PDB entry 8PPR | electron microscopy, 3.00 A resolution | chains D and F of the 8 polymer chains in the assembly

[Chain D]
Molecule: Kinetochore-associated protein DSN1 homolog
Organism: Homo sapiens
UniProt: Q9H410 (DSN1_HUMAN); residue numbers follow UniProt; this construct covers 1-356
Chain sequence (356 residues; numbered 1 to 356; the number before each row is that of its first residue):
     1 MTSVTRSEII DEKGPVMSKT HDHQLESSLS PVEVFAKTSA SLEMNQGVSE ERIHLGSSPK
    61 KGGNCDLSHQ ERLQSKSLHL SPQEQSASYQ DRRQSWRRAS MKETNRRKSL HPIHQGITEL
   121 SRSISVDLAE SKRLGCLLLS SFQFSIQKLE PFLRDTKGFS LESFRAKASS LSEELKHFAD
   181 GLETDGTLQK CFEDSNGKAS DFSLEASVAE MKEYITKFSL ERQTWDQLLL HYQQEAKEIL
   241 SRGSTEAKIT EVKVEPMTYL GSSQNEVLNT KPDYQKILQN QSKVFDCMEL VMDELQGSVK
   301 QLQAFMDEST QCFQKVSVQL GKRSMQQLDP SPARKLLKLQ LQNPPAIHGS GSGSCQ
Unresolved in the structure: 1-92, 341-356
What the authors report for this chain:
  - post-translational modification sites: Ser-100, Ser-109 (citing earlier work)
  - mutagenesis - S100D/S109D (25-fold): increased binding to CENP-C2-22
  - mutagenesis - P332W/R334A/L336R: decreased binding to NDC80C

[Chain F]
Molecule: Kinetochore protein Spc24
Organism: Homo sapiens
UniProt: Q8NBT2 (SPC24_HUMAN); residue numbers follow UniProt; this construct covers 1-197
Chain sequence (197 residues; row label = number of the first residue in the row):
     1 MAAFRDIEEV SQGLLSLLGA NRAEAQQRRL LGRHEQVVER LLETQDGAEK QLREILTMEK
    61 EVAQSLLNAK EQVHQGGVEL QQLEAGLQEA GEEDTRLKAS LLQLTRELEE LKEIEADLER
   121 QEKEVDEDTT VTIPSAVYVA QLYHQVSKIE WDYECEPGMV KGIHHGPSVA QPIHLDSTQL
   181 SRKFISDYLW SLVDTEW
Unresolved in the structure: 1-85

[How chain D and chain F interact]
Contacting residue pairs (21; chain D residue first):
  Phe-313(D) / Val-169(F)  hydrophobic
  Gln-314(D) / Ser-168(F)
  Gln-314(D) / Val-169(F)
  Ser-317(D) / Ser-168(F)  hydrogen bond (side chain-backbone)
  Ser-317(D) / Val-169(F)
  Ser-317(D) / Ala-170(F)  hydrogen bond (side chain-backbone)
  Gly-321(D) / His-165(F)
  Ser-324(D) / Glu-150(F)  hydrogen bond
  Met-325(D) / His-144(F)
  Leu-328(D) / Gln-141(F)
  Leu-328(D) / His-144(F)
  Asp-329(D) / Tyr-138(F)
  Asp-329(D) / Gln-141(F)
  Pro-332(D) / Tyr-138(F)
  Pro-332(D) / Leu-142(F)
  Pro-332(D) / Gln-145(F)
  Lys-335(D) / Tyr-138(F)
  Leu-336(D) / Ser-135(F)
  Leu-336(D) / Val-139(F)  hydrophobic
  Leu-339(D) / Pro-134(F)  hydrophobic
  Leu-339(D) / Ser-135(F)
Other interface residues (no listed pair), chain D (16 interface residues in all): Val-318, Leu-320, Pro-330, Ala-333

[In short]
Chain D and chain F form an interface of 16 and 13 residues respectively; the contacts include 3 hydrogen
bonds. Polar contacts include Ser-317(D)/Ser-168(F), Ser-317(D)/Ala-170(F) and Ser-324(D)/Glu-150(F). From the
paper: S100D/S109D of chain D increase binding to CENP-C2-22; modification sites Ser-100(D) and Ser-109(D).
Here chain D is Kinetochore-associated protein DSN1 homolog and chain F is Kinetochore protein Spc24, both
from Homo sapiens. Entry 8PPR (Structure of the human outer kinetochore KMN network complex) was determined by
electron microscopy.
